2BFF - chains A and B; structure by X-ray diffraction, 1.46 A resolution.

Chain A:
Name: 2-oxoisovalerate dehydrogenase alpha subunit
From: Homo sapiens
Notes: EC 1.2.4.4
Reference sequence: P12694 (ODBA_HUMAN); residues 1-400 here correspond to UniProt positions 46-445 (UniProt number = residue number + 45)
Chain sequence (400 residues; row label = number of the first residue in the row):
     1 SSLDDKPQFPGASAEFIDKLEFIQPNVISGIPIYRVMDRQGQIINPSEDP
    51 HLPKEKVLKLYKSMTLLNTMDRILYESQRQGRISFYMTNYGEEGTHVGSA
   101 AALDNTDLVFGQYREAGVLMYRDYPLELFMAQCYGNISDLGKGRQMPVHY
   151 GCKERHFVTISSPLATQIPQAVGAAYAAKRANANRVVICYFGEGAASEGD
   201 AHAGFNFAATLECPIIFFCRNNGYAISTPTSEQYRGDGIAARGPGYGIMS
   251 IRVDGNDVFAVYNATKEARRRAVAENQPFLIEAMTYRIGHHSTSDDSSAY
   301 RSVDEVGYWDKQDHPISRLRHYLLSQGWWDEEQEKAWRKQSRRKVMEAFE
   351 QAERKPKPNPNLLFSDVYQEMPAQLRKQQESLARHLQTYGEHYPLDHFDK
Disordered / not traced: 1-5, 302-304
Construct notes: conflict G307 (Asn353 in P12694)
Ion coordination: K+: Q112, S161, P163, T166, Q167; Mn2+: E193, N222, Y224 (together with thiamin thiazolone diphosphate)
Ligand contacts: thiamin thiazolone diphosphate (TZD; 2-{3-[(4-amino-2-methylpyrimidin-5-yl)methyl]-4-methyl-2-oxo-2,3-dihydro-1,3-thiazol-5-yl}ethyl trihydrogen diphosphate): Q112, Y113, R114, S162, P163, L164, G192, E193, G194, A195, E198, R220, N222, Y224, A225, I226, R287, H291
UniProt features mapped onto this chain:
  - binding site (thiamine diphosphate): Y113, R114, S162, G194, A195, R220, H291
  - binding site (K(+)): S161, P163, T166, Q167
  - binding site (Mg(2+)): E193, N222, Y224
  - modified residue: S292 (Phosphoserine), T293 (Phosphothreonine), S294 (Phosphoserine), S302 (Phosphoserine), K311 (N6-acetyllysine), K335 (N6-succinyllysine)

Chain B:
Name: 2-oxoisovalerate dehydrogenase beta subunit
From: Homo sapiens
Notes: EC 1.2.4.4
Reference sequence: P21953 (ODBB_HUMAN); residues 1-342 here correspond to UniProt positions 51-392 (UniProt number = residue number + 50)
Chain sequence (342 residues; row label = number of the first residue in the row):
     1 VAHFTFQPDPEPREYGQTQKMNLFQSVTSALDNSLAKDPTAVIFGEDVAF
    51 GGVFRCTVGLRDKYGKDRVFNTPLCEQGIVGFGIGIAVTGATAIAEIQFA
   101 DYIFPAFDQIVNEAAKYRYRSGDLFNCGSLTIRSPWGCVGHGALYHSQSP
   151 EAFFAHCPGIKVVIPRSPFQAKGLLLSCIEDKNPCIFFEPKILYRAAAEE
   201 VPIEPYNIPLSQAEVIQEGSDVTLVAWGTQVHVIREVASMAKEKLGVSCE
   251 VIDLRTIIPWDVDTICKSVIKTGRLLISHEAPLTGGFASEISSTVQEECF
   301 LNLEAPISRVCGYDTPFPHIFEPFYIPDKWKCYDALRKMINY
Disordered / not traced: 1, 5-13
Ion coordination: K+: G128, L130, T131, C178, D181, N183
Ligand contacts: thiamin thiazolone diphosphate (TZD; 2-{3-[(4-amino-2-methylpyrimidin-5-yl)methyl]-4-methyl-2-oxo-2,3-dihydro-1,3-thiazol-5-yl}ethyl trihydrogen diphosphate): E46, D47, L74, E76, Q98, Y102
UniProt features mapped onto this chain:
  - binding site (thiamine diphosphate): Y102
  - binding site (K(+)): G128, L130, T131, C178, D181, N183
  - modified residue (N6-acetyllysine): K182, K191

Interface between chain A and chain B:
Contacting residue pairs - 89 pairs, chain A then chain B:
  F110(A) with Y117(B)
  L140(A) with S121(B); G122(B)
  G141(A) with G122(B)
  K142(A) with G122(B)
  R144(A) with Y119(B), hydrogen bond (side chain-backbone); G122(B)
  Q145(A) with R120(B), hydrogen bond (side chain-backbone)
  G151(A) with L124(B)
  C152(A) with F125(B)
  K153(A) with L124(B); F125(B)
  F157(A) with F125(B)
  V158(A) with Y117(B); F125(B), hydrophobic
  T159(A) with R120(B); S121(B); F125(B)
  S161(A) with E113(B), hydrogen bond; R120(B)
  P163(A) with N112(B); E113(B)
  T166(A) with D108(B); Q109(B), hydrogen bond (backbone-side chain); E113(B), hydrogen bond
  P169(A) with G81(B); F82(B); Q109(B)
  Q170(A) with G81(B); I84(B); G85(B); Q109(B), hydrogen bond; E113(B), hydrogen bond; Y117(B), hydrogen bond
  V172(A) with F82(B), hydrophobic
  G173(A) with F82(B); G85(B); I86(B)
  A174(A) with G85(B); I86(B); T89(B)
  Y176(A) with D67(B), hydrogen bond (side chain-backbone); F70(B); F82(B), hydrophobic
  A177(A) with T89(B)
  R180(A) with P39(B), hydrogen bond (side chain-backbone); T40(B); V42(B); D67(B), salt bridge; R68(B)
  G199(A) with Q77(B)
  D200(A) with Q77(B), hydrogen bond; Q109(B), hydrogen bond
  A203(A) with C75(B), hydrophobic; G78(B)
  N206(A) with P73(B)
  F207(A) with T72(B); P73(B); C75(B); G78(B); I79(B); F82(B), hydrophobic
  T210(A) with P73(B)
  L211(A) with F70(B), hydrophobic; N71(B); F82(B), hydrophobic
  L363(A) with Y119(B), hydrogen bond (backbone-side chain)
  S365(A) with Y119(B)
  D366(A) with R118(B); Y119(B), hydrogen bond (backbone-backbone); G122(B); D123(B)
  V367(A) with A115(B); Y119(B), hydrophobic; P158(B), hydrophobic; G159(B)
  Y368(A) with G159(B), hydrogen bond (side chain-backbone); I160(B), hydrogen bond (side chain-backbone); K161(B); N183(B); I258(B)
  Q369(A) with R118(B); K182(B); N183(B), hydrogen bond (backbone-side chain)
  E370(A) with K161(B), salt bridge; N183(B), hydrogen bond
  P372(A) with P259(B), hydrophobic
  Q374(A) with V262(B)
  K377(A) with E298(B), salt bridge
Interface residues without a listed pair, chain A (41 interface residues in all): L362
Interface residues without a listed pair, chain B (45 interface residues in all): V88, C157

Summary:
41 residues of chain A face 45 of chain B across their interface; the contacts include 18 hydrogen bonds and 3
salt bridges. Among the polar pairs are R180(A)-D67(B), E370(A)-K161(B) and K377(A)-E298(B). Thiamin
thiazolone diphosphate is bound between chain A and chain B.
Here chain A is 2-oxoisovalerate dehydrogenase alpha subunit and chain B is 2-oxoisovalerate dehydrogenase
beta subunit, both from Homo sapiens. Entry 2BFF (Reactivity modulation of human branched-chain alpha-ketoacid
dehydrogenase by an internal molecular switch) was determined by X-ray diffraction, deposited together with
1WCI, 2BEU, 2BEV, 2BEW, 2BFB, 2BFC, 2BFD and 2BFE.
